PDB entry 1NUD | X-ray diffraction, 2.70 A resolution | chain A

== Chain A ==
Protein: Protein-glutamine glutamyltransferase E
Source organism: Homo sapiens
Notes: EC 2.3.2.13
Reference sequence: Q08188 (TGM3_HUMAN); residues 1-692 here correspond to UniProt positions 2-693 (UniProt number = residue number + 1)
Chain sequence (692 residues; each row starts with the number of its first residue):
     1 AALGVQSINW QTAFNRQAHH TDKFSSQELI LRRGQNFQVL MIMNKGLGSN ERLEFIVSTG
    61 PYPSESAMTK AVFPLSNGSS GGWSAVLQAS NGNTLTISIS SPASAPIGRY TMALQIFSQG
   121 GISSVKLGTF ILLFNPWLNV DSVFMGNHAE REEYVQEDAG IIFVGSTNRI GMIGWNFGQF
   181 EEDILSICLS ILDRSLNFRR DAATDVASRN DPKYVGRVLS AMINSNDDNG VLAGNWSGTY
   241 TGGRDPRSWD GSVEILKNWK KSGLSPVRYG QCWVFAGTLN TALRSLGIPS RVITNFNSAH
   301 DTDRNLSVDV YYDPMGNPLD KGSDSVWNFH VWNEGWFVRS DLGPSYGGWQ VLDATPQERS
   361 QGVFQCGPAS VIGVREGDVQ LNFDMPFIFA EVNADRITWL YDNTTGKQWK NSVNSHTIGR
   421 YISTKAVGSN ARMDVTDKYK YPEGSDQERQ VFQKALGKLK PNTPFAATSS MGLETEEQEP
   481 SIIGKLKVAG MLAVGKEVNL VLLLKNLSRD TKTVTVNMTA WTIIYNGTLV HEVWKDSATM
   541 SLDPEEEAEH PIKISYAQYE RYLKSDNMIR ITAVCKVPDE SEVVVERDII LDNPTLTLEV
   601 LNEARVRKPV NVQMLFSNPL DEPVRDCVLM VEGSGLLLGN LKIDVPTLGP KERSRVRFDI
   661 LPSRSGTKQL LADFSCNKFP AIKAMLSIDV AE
Unresolved in the structure: 461-479
Differences from the reference sequence: engineered mutation L264 (Phe265 in Q08188)
Curated features (UniProtKB/Swiss-Prot):
  - active site: C272, H330, D353
  - binding site (Ca(2+)): A221, N224, N226, D227, N229, D301, D303, N305, S307, D324, N393, S415, E443, E448
  - site: A466, A467 (Cleavage)
  - modified residue: A1 (N-acetylalanine), Y110 (Phosphotyrosine), T111 (Phosphothreonine)
Metal / ion sites: Ca2+ site 1: A221, N224, N226, D228; Ca2+ site 2: D301, D303, N305, S307, D324; Ca2+ site 3: N393, S415, E443, E448

== In short ==
The Ca2+ site 1 is built by A221, N224, N226 and D228. D301, D303, N305, S307 and D324 coordinate Ca2+ site 2.
From UniProt: 3 active-site residues and 14 Ca2+-binding residues.
Chain A is Protein-glutamine glutamyltransferase E (Homo sapiens); the structure, Role of Calcium Ions in the
Activation and Activity of the Transglutaminase 3 Enzyme (3 calciums ..., was determined by X-ray diffraction
together with 1NUF and 1NUG from the same study.
